Entry 8CMB (X-ray diffraction, 1.84 A resolution); this record covers chains A and B of the 3 polymer chains in the assembly.

== Chain A ==
Molecule: HLA class II histocompatibility antigen, DR alpha chain
From: Homo sapiens
UniProt: P01903 (DRA_HUMAN); residues 1-182 here correspond to UniProt positions 26-207 (UniProt number = residue number + 25)
Sequence (183 residues; each row starts with the number of its first residue; numbering starts at 0):
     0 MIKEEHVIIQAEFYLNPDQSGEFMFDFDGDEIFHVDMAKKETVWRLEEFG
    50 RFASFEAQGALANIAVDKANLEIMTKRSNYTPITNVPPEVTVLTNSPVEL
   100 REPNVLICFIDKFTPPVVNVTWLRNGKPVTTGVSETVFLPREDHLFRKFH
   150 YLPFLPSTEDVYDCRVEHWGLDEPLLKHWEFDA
Unresolved in the structure: 0-2
Differences from the reference sequence: initiating methionine (0)
Disulfides: Cys107-Cys163
Small-molecule neighbours: 2-amino-ethanethiol (DHL): Ser53, Phe54, Glu55
Curated features (UniProtKB/Swiss-Prot):
  - region: Glu179 to Ala182 (Connecting peptide)
  - site: Gln9 (Self- and pathogen-derived peptide antigen), Gly49 (Self-peptide antigen), Phe51 (Self- and pathogen-derived peptide antigen), Ala52 (Self-peptide antigen), Ser53 (Self- and pathogen-derived peptide antigen), Glu55 (Pathogen-derived peptide antigen), Asn62 (Self- and pathogen-derived peptide antigen), Asn69 (Pathogen-derived peptide antigen), Arg76 (Self- and pathogen-derived peptide antigen)
  - glycosylation (N-linked (GlcNAc...) asparagine): Asn78, Asn118

== Chain B ==
Molecule: Human leukocyte antigen DR beta chain allotype DR1 (DRB1*0101)
From: Homo sapiens
Sequence (194 residues; each row starts with the number of its first residue; numbers below 1 keep their minus sign (Met-3 is residue -3)):
    -3 MGSMGDTRPRFLWQLKFECHFFNGTERVRLLERCIYNQEESVRFDSDVGE
    47 YRAVTELGRPDAEYWNSQKDLLEQRRAAVDTYCRHNYGVGESFTVQRRVE
    97 PKVTVYPSKTQPLQHHNLLVCSVSGFYPGSIEVRWFRNGQEEKAGVVSTG
   147 LIQNGDWTFQTLVMLETVPRSGEVYTCQVEHPSVTSPLTVEWRA
Disulfides: Cys15-Cys79, Cys117-Cys173

== Chain A / chain B interface ==
Pairs across the interface (131; chain A residue first):
  Glu3(A) - Phe17(B)
  Glu3(A) - Phe18(B)
  Glu3(A) - Asn19(B)  hydrogen bond (backbone-backbone)
  Glu3(A) - Gly20(B)
  Glu3(A) - Val91(B)
  Glu4(A) - Phe17(B)
  Glu4(A) - Phe18(B)
  His5(A) - Cys15(B)
  His5(A) - His16(B)
  His5(A) - Phe17(B)  hydrogen bond (backbone-backbone)
  Val6(A) - Cys15(B)
  Val6(A) - His16(B)
  Ile7(A) - Phe13(B)
  Ile7(A) - Glu14(B)
  Ile7(A) - Cys15(B)  hydrogen bond (backbone-backbone)
  Ile7(A) - Phe17(B)  hydrophobic
  Ile8(A) - Phe13(B)
  Ile8(A) - Glu14(B)
  Gln9(A) - Leu11(B)
  Gln9(A) - Lys12(B)
  Gln9(A) - Phe13(B)  hydrogen bond (backbone-backbone)
  Gln9(A) - Tyr78(B)  hydrogen bond
  Ala10(A) - Leu11(B)
  Glu11(A) - Gln10(B)
  Glu11(A) - Leu11(B)  hydrogen bond (backbone-backbone)
  Phe12(A) - Trp9(B)
  Phe12(A) - Gln10(B)
  Tyr13(A) - Phe7(B)
  Tyr13(A) - Leu8(B)
  Tyr13(A) - Trp9(B)  hydrogen bond (backbone-backbone)
  Leu14(A) - Arg6(B)
  Leu14(A) - Phe7(B)
  Asn15(A) - Arg6(B)
  Asn15(A) - Phe7(B)  hydrogen bond (backbone-backbone)
  Pro16(A) - Arg4(B)
  Pro16(A) - Pro5(B)
  Pro16(A) - Arg6(B)
  Asp17(A) - Arg6(B)  salt bridge
  Phe24(A) - Asn82(B)
  Phe26(A) - Thr90(B)
  Phe26(A) - Val91(B)
  Phe26(A) - Tyr123(B)
  Phe26(A) - Trp153(B)  hydrophobic
  Asp27(A) - Gln149(B)
  Gly28(A) - Gln149(B)
  Asp29(A) - Tyr123(B)
  Asp29(A) - Gln149(B)  hydrogen bond
  Asp29(A) - Trp153(B)  hydrogen bond (side chain-backbone)
  Glu30(A) - Trp153(B)  hydrogen bond (backbone-side chain)
  Arg44(A) - Gly151(B)  hydrogen bond (side chain-backbone)
  Arg44(A) - Asp152(B)
  Arg44(A) - Trp153(B)
  Leu45(A) - Arg93(B)
  Leu45(A) - Asp152(B)
  Leu45(A) - Trp153(B)
  Phe48(A) - Phe89(B)  hydrophobic
  Phe48(A) - Trp153(B)
  Phe51(A) - Phe89(B)  hydrophobic
  Ala52(A) - Val85(B)  hydrophobic
  Asp66(A) - Trp9(B)
  Asp66(A) - Leu11(B)
  Asn69(A) - Trp9(B)
  Leu70(A) - Phe7(B)
  Leu70(A) - Leu8(B)
  Leu70(A) - Trp9(B)  hydrophobic
  Met73(A) - Trp9(B)  hydrophobic
  Met73(A) - Tyr32(B)  hydrophobic
  Met73(A) - Leu53(B)  hydrophobic
  Thr74(A) - Phe7(B)
  Thr74(A) - Tyr32(B)
  Arg76(A) - Leu53(B)  hydrogen bond (side chain-backbone)
  Arg76(A) - Pro56(B)
  Arg76(A) - Asp57(B)  salt bridge
  Ser77(A) - Tyr32(B)  hydrogen bond
  Tyr79(A) - Phe7(B)
  Thr80(A) - Phe7(B)
  Thr80(A) - Tyr32(B)  hydrogen bond (backbone-side chain)
  Thr80(A) - Asn33(B)  hydrogen bond (backbone-side chain)
  Pro81(A) - Pro5(B)  hydrophobic
  Pro81(A) - Arg6(B)
  Pro81(A) - Phe7(B)  hydrophobic
  Pro81(A) - Asn33(B)  hydrogen bond (backbone-side chain)
  Ile82(A) - Arg6(B)  hydrogen bond (backbone-backbone)
  Ile82(A) - Leu8(B)  hydrophobic
  Ile82(A) - Asn33(B)
  Val85(A) - Gln34(B)
  Leu92(A) - Ile148(B)  hydrophobic
  Leu92(A) - Gln156(B)
  Thr93(A) - Gln156(B)  hydrogen bond (backbone-side chain)
  Asn94(A) - Ser120(B)
  Asn94(A) - Gln156(B)
  Pro96(A) - Thr100(B)
  Pro96(A) - Ser118(B)
  Ile106(A) - Asn150(B)
  Phe108(A) - Gln149(B)
  Thr113(A) - Leu8(B)
  Pro115(A) - Leu8(B)
  Pro139(A) - Lys12(B)
  Arg140(A) - Lys12(B)  hydrogen bond (backbone-side chain)
  Glu141(A) - Arg29(B)  salt bridge
  Asp142(A) - Gln34(B)  hydrogen bond (backbone-side chain)
  His143(A) - Gln10(B)  hydrogen bond (backbone-side chain)
  His143(A) - Lys12(B)  hydrogen bond
  His143(A) - Arg29(B)  hydrogen bond
  His143(A) - Ile31(B)
  Leu144(A) - Gln34(B)
  Phe145(A) - Gln10(B)
  Arg146(A) - Gln149(B)  hydrogen bond
  Phe148(A) - Gln149(B)
  Phe148(A) - Asn150(B)
  Phe148(A) - Gly151(B)
  Tyr150(A) - Asn150(B)  hydrogen bond (side chain-backbone)
  Tyr150(A) - Gly151(B)
  Tyr150(A) - Asp152(B)
  Glu166(A) - Ser-1(B)
  Glu166(A) - Met0(B)
  His167(A) - Ser-1(B)  hydrogen bond (backbone-side chain)
  His167(A) - Met0(B)
  Trp168(A) - Met0(B)
  Trp168(A) - Gly1(B)  hydrogen bond (side chain-backbone)
  Trp168(A) - Asp2(B)  hydrogen bond (side chain-backbone)
  Trp168(A) - Arg6(B)
  Leu170(A) - Gly-2(B)
  Leu170(A) - Ser-1(B)  hydrogen bond (backbone-backbone)
  Asp171(A) - Met-3(B)
  Asp171(A) - Gly-2(B)  hydrogen bond (backbone-backbone)
  Asp171(A) - Ser-1(B)
  Glu172(A) - Ser-1(B)
  Pro173(A) - Ser-1(B)
  Asp181(A) - Lys105(B)
  Ala182(A) - Lys105(B)
Also at the interface, not in a pair above, chain A (72 interface residues in all): Ile31, Glu47, Ser95, Pro114, Val116, Asn118, Thr135
Also at the interface, not in a pair above, chain B (55 interface residues in all): Thr3, Glu36, Tyr83, Tyr102, Phe155

== Overview ==
72 residues of chain A face 55 of chain B across their interface, with 31 hydrogen bonds and 3 salt bridges.
Among the polar pairs are Asp17(A)-Arg6(B), Arg76(A)-Asp57(B) and Glu141(A)-Arg29(B). Chain A binds
2-amino-ethanethiol.
Chain A is HLA class II histocompatibility antigen, DR alpha chain and chain B is Human leukocyte antigen DR
beta chain allotype DR1 (DRB1*0101), both from Homo sapiens; the structure, Human Leukocyte Antigen class II
allotype DR1 presenting SARS-CoV-2 Spike peptide S486-505, was determined by X-ray diffraction, deposited
together with 8CMC, 8CMD, 8CME, 8CMF, 8CMG, 8CMH and 8CMI.
